4LKE - chains B and D of the 8 polymer chains in the assembly; structure by X-ray diffraction, 1.65 A resolution.

# Chain B (and D)
Molecule: PA-I galactophilic lectin
Source organism: Pseudomonas aeruginosa
Notes: chain D of this document is another copy of the same molecule, construct and numbering; everything in this record applies to it too
UniProtKB: Q05097 (PA1L_PSEAE); residues 1-121 here correspond to UniProt positions 2-122 (UniProt number = residue number + 1)
Sequence (121 residues; numbered 1 to 121; the number before each row is that of its first residue):
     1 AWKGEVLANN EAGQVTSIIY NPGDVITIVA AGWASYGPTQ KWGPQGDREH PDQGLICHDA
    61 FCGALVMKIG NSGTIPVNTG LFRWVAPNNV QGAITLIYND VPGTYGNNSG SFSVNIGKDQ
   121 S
Metal / ion sites: Ca2+: Y36, D100, T104, N107, N108 (together with beta-D-galactopyranose)
Ligand contacts: beta-D-galactopyranose / P-hydroxybenzoic acid: Y36, G37, P38, H50, P51, Q53, C62, D100, V101, T104, N107
Reported in the primary citation:
  - binding site for P-hydroxybenzoic acid: H50

# Interface between chain B and chain D
Pairs across the interface (13; chain B residue first):
  A1(B) with S121(D)
  N21(B) with N21(D)
  G117(B) with S121(D)
  K118(B) with Q120(D); S121(D)
  D119(B) with D119(D); Q120(D)
  Q120(B) with K118(D); D119(D); Q120(D)
  S121(B) with A1(D); G117(D); K118(D)
Also at the interface, not in a pair above, chain B (8 interface residues in all): D24
Also at the interface, not in a pair above, chain D (8 interface residues in all): D24

# Summary
Chain B and chain D each contribute 8 residues to their interface. Bound to chain B: beta-D-galactopyranose /
P-hydroxybenzoic acid. The Ca2+ site is built by Y36(B), D100(B), T104(B), N107(B) and N108(B). The paper
reports a binding site for P-hydroxybenzoic acid at H50(B).
Both chains are PA-I galactophilic lectin (Pseudomonas aeruginosa). Entry 4LKE (Crystal Structure of
Pseudomonas aeruginosa Lectin LecA Complexed with GalA-WRI at 1.65 A Resolution) was determined by X-ray
diffraction, deposited together with 4LKD and 4LKF.
